PDB entry 7ECW | electron microscopy, 3.10 A resolution | chains E and M of the 13 polymer chains in the assembly

Chain E:
Protein: CRISPR-associated protein Csy3
Organism: Pseudomonas aeruginosa
UniProt: A0A659BSG0 (A0A659BSG0_PSEAI); numbering as in UniProt (aligned over 1-342)
Sequence (342 residues; row label = number of the first residue in the row):
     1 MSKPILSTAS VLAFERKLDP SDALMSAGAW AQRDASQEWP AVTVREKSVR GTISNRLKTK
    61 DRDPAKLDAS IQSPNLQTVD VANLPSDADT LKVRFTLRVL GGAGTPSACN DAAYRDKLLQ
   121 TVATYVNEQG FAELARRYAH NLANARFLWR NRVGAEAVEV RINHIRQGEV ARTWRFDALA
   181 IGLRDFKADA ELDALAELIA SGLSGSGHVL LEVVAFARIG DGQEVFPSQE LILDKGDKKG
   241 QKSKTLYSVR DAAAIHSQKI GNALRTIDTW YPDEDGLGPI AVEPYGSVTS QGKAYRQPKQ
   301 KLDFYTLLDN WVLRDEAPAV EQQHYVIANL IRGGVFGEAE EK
Not modelled in the structure: 1-4, 235-238, 339-342

Chain M:
Molecule: 60-nt RNA strand
Organism: Pseudomonas aeruginosa
Sequence (60 nucleotides; each row starts with the number of its first residue):
     1 CUAAGAAAUU CACGGCGGGC UUGAUGUCCG CGUCUACCUG GUUCACUGCC GUGUAGGCAG
Not modelled in the structure: 45-60

How chain E and chain M interact:
Residue-residue contacts (38):
  Phe14(E) - G23(M)  hydrogen bond to the sugar
  Phe14(E) - A24(M)  phosphate contact
  Glu15(E) - G23(M)  phosphate contact
  Arg16(E) - A24(M)  salt bridge to the phosphate
  Arg16(E) - U25(M)  salt bridge to the phosphate
  Val49(E) - U33(M)  phosphate contact
  Arg50(E) - C31(M)  hydrogen bond to the sugar
  Arg50(E) - G32(M)  hydrogen bond to the sugar
  Arg50(E) - U33(M)  hydrogen bond to the sugar
  Gly51(E) - C31(M)  phosphate contact
  Leu76(E) - U33(M)  base contact
  Gln77(E) - C31(M)  base contact
  Trp149(E) - G26(M)  base contact
  Arg150(E) - C29(M)  salt bridge to the phosphate
  Arg150(E) - G30(M)  salt bridge to the phosphate
  Ser228(E) - U27(M)  phosphate contact
  Ser228(E) - C28(M)  phosphate contact
  Gln229(E) - U27(M)  hydrogen bond to the sugar
  Gln229(E) - C28(M)  base contact
  Gln229(E) - C29(M)  phosphate contact
  Glu230(E) - U27(M)  base contact
  His256(E) - U27(M)  salt bridge to the phosphate
  Gln258(E) - U25(M)  sugar contact
  Gln258(E) - G26(M)  sugar contact
  Gln258(E) - U27(M)  hydrogen bond to the phosphate
  Lys259(E) - G26(M)  sugar contact
  Lys259(E) - C28(M)  salt bridge to the phosphate
  Asn262(E) - G26(M)  phosphate contact
  Arg265(E) - U25(M)  sugar contact
  Arg265(E) - G26(M)  salt bridge to the phosphate
  Glu283(E) - G26(M)  phosphate contact
  Val288(E) - G26(M)  base contact
  Thr289(E) - G26(M)  base contact
  Ser290(E) - G26(M)  base contact
  Arg332(E) - A24(M)  hydrogen bond to the sugar
  Gly334(E) - G23(M)  sugar contact
  Gly334(E) - A24(M)  sugar contact
  Val335(E) - G23(M)  base contact
Other interface residues (no listed pair), chain E (31 interface residues in all): Ala13, Ser48, Thr52, Val79, Leu231, Gly333
Other interface residues (no listed pair), chain M (12 interface residues in all): C34

Summary:
31 residues of chain E face 12 of chain M across their interface; the contacts include 7 hydrogen bonds and 7
salt bridges. Among the polar pairs are Phe14(E)-G23(M), Arg50(E)-C31(M) and Arg50(E)-G32(M).
Chain E is CRISPR-associated protein Csy3 and chain M is a 60-nt RNA strand, both from Pseudomonas aeruginosa;
the structure, The Csy-AcrIF14-dsDNA complex, was determined by electron microscopy (same publication as 7DU0
and 7ECV).
